8HCO - chains A and D of the 11 polymer chains in the assembly; structure by electron microscopy, 4.10 A resolution (low resolution: residue-level contacts below are approximate; hydrogen-bond / salt-bridge calls are withheld).

== Chain A ==
Name: Mitochondrial import receptor subunit TOM40
From: Saccharomyces cerevisiae S288C
Reference sequence: P23644 (TOM40_YEAST); residues 1-387 here = UniProt positions 1-387
Chain sequence (387 residues; numbered 1 to 387; the number before each row is that of its first residue):
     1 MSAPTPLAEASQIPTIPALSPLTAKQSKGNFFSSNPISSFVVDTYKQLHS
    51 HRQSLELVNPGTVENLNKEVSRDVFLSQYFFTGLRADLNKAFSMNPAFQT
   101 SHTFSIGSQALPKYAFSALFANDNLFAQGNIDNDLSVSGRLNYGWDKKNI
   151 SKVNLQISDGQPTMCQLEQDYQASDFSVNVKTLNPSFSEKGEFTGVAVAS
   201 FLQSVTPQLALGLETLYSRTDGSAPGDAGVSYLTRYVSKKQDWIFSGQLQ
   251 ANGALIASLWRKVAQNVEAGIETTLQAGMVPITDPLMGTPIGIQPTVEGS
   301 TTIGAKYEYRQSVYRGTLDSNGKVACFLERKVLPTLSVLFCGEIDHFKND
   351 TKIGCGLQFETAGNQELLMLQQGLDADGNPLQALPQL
Unresolved in the structure: 1-48, 283-290, 383-387

== Chain D ==
Name: Mitochondrial import receptor subunit TOM6
From: Saccharomyces cerevisiae S288C
Reference sequence: P33448 (TOM6_YEAST); residues 1-61 here = UniProt positions 1-61
Chain sequence (61 residues; row label = number of the first residue in the row):
     1 MDGMFAMPGAAAGAASPQQPKSRFQAFKESPLYTIALNGAFFVAGVAFIQ
    51 SPLMDMLAPQL
Unresolved in the structure: 1-26
Swiss-Prot annotation at these positions:
  - modified residue: Met1 (N-acetylmethionine)

== Interface between chain A and chain D ==
Contacting residue pairs (35; chain A residue first):
  Trp243(A) with Gln50(D)
  Phe245(A) with Phe42(D)
  Ala257(A) with Phe42(D)
  Leu259(A) with Val46(D); Ile49(D)
  Arg261(A) with Ile49(D); Gln50(D); Asp55(D)
  Val263(A) with Met54(D); Asp55(D)
  Val267(A) with Ala58(D)
  Ala269(A) with Ile49(D); Met54(D)
  Gly270(A) with Ile49(D)
  Ile271(A) with Phe41(D); Phe42(D); Gly45(D); Ile49(D)
  Thr273(A) with Asn38(D); Phe42(D)
  Thr274(A) with Asn38(D)
  Leu275(A) with Ile35(D); Asn38(D)
  Pro295(A) with Pro31(D)
  Val297(A) with Pro31(D); Thr34(D); Ile35(D)
  Gly299(A) with Asn38(D)
  Ser300(A) with Asn38(D)
  Thr301(A) with Asn38(D); Phe41(D)
  Tyr307(A) with Leu57(D); Pro59(D)
  Tyr309(A) with Pro59(D)
  Ser320(A) with Phe41(D)
Other interface residues (no listed pair), chain A (25 interface residues in all): Ser258, Ala264, Asn266, Glu272
Other interface residues (no listed pair), chain D (16 interface residues in all): Ser51

== Overview ==
25 residues of chain A and 16 residues of chain D are in contact.
Chain A is Mitochondrial import receptor subunit TOM40 and chain D is Mitochondrial import receptor subunit
TOM6, both from Saccharomyces cerevisiae S288C; the structure, Substrate-engaged TOM complex from yeast, was
determined by electron microscopy.
